PDB entry 8TFH | X-ray diffraction, 3.29 A resolution | chains B and L of the 4 polymer chains in the assembly

Chain B:
Protein: Ricin B chain
Source organism: Ricinus communis
Notes: EC 3.2.2.22
UniProt: P02879 (RICI_RICCO); residues 1-262 here correspond to UniProt positions 315-576 (UniProt number = residue number + 314)
Chain sequence (262 residues; numbered 1 to 262; the number before each row is that of its first residue):
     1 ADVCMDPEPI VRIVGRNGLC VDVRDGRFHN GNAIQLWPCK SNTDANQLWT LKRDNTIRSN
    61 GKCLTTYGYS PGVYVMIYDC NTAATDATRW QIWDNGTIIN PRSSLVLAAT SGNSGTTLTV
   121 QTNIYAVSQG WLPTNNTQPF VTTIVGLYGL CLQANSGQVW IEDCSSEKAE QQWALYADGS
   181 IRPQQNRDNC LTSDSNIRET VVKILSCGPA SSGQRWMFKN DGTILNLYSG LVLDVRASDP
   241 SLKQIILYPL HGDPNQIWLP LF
Disulfides: C20-C39, C63-C80, C151-C164, C190-C207
Glycans and other covalent adducts: N-acetylglucosamine (NAG) linked to N95, N135

Chain L:
Protein: JB4 monoclonal antibody light chain
Source organism: Mus musculus
Notes: antibody fragment or engineered binder
Chain sequence (210 residues; row label = number of the first residue in the row):
     1 DIVMTQSPSS LSASLGGKVT ITCKASQDIK KYIAWFQHRP GKGPRLLIHY TSTLQPGIPS
    61 RFSGNGSGRD YSFSISNLEP EDIATYYCLQ YDNLYTFGGG TKLEIKRADA APTVSIFPPS
   121 SEQLTSGGAS VVCFLNNFYP KDINVKWKID GSERQNGVLN SWTDQDSKDS TYSMSSTLTL
   181 TKDEYERHNS YTCEATHKTS TSPIVKSFNR
Disulfides: C23-C88, C133-C193

Chain B / chain L interface:
Residue-residue contacts (15):
  C80(B) with K30(L), hydrogen bond (backbone-side chain)
  N81(B) with K30(L)
  T82(B) with Y32(L), hydrogen bond (backbone-side chain)
  A83(B) with K30(L), hydrogen bond (backbone-side chain); Y32(L); D92(L)
  A84(B) with Y32(L); D92(L)
  T85(B) with K30(L); D92(L), hydrogen bond (backbone-side chain); N93(L)
  D86(B) with D92(L); N93(L)
  R102(B) with L94(L); Y95(L)

Summary:
The interface between chain B and chain L involves 8 residues on one side and 6 on the other, with 4 hydrogen
bonds. Among the polar pairs are C80(B)-K30(L), T82(B)-Y32(L) and A83(B)-K30(L). Covalently linked
N-acetylglucosamine: at N95(B) and N135(B).
Chain B is Ricin B chain (Ricinus communis) and chain L is JB4 monoclonal antibody light chain (Mus musculus);
the structure, Ricin in complex with Fab JB4, was determined by X-ray diffraction together with 8TFL from the
same study.
